Entry 7YWX (electron microscopy, 12.00 A resolution (very low resolution: no residue pairs are listed; an interface is given only as per-side residue counts)); this record covers chains J and D of the 27 polymer chains in the assembly.

[Chain J]
Molecule: 171-nt DNA strand
Sequence (171 nucleotides; numbered -97 to 73; the number before each row is that of its first residue; numbers below 1 keep their minus sign (DC-97 is residue -97)):
   -97 CCGCTTTGAG GCCTTCGTTG GAAACGGGAA TATGTTCACA TAAAAACTAG ACAGAAGCAT
   -37 TCTCAGAAAC TTCTATGTGA TGTTTGCATT CAACTCATAG AGTTGAACAT TCCTTTTCAT
    23 AGAGCAGTTT TGAAACACTC TTTTTGTAGT ATCTGGAATT GGACATTTGG A
Disordered / not traced: 65-73

[Chain D]
Molecule: Histone H2B type 1-C/E/F/G/I
From: Homo sapiens
UniProt: P62807 (H2B1C_HUMAN); residues 0-125 here correspond to UniProt positions 1-126 (UniProt number = residue number + 1)
Chain sequence (126 residues; numbered 0 to 125; the number before each row is that of its first residue; numbering starts at 0):
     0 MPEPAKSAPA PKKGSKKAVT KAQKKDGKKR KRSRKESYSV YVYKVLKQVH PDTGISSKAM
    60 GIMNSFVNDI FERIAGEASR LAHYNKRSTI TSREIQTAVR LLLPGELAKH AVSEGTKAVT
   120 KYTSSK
Disordered / not traced: 0-32, 125
Swiss-Prot annotation at these positions:
  - modified residue: Pro1 (N-acetylproline), Glu2 (ADP-ribosyl glutamic acid), Lys5 (N6-(2-hydroxyisobutyryl)lysine), Ser6 (ADP-ribosylserine), Lys11 (N6-(beta-hydroxybutyryl)lysine), Lys12 (N6-(2-hydroxyisobutyryl)lysine), Ser14 (Phosphoserine), Lys15 (N6-acetyllysine), Lys16 (N6-(beta-hydroxybutyryl)lysine), Lys20 (N6-(2-hydroxyisobutyryl)lysine), Lys23 (N6-(2-hydroxyisobutyryl)lysine), Lys24 (N6-(2-hydroxyisobutyryl)lysine), Lys34 (N6-(2-hydroxyisobutyryl)lysine), Glu35 (PolyADP-ribosyl glutamic acid), Ser36 (Phosphoserine), Lys43 (N6-(2-hydroxyisobutyryl)lysine), Lys46 (N6-(2-hydroxyisobutyryl)lysine), Lys57 (N6,N6-dimethyllysine), Arg79 (Dimethylated arginine), Lys85 (N6,N6,N6-trimethyllysine) and 6 more in UniProt
  - glycosylation: Ser112 (O-linked (GlcNAc) serine)
  - cross-link (Glycyl lysine isopeptide (Lys-Gly)): Lys5 (interchain with G-Cter in SUMO2), Lys20 (interchain with G-Cter in SUMO2), Lys34 (interchain with G-Cter in ubiquitin), Lys120 (interchain with G-Cter in ubiquitin)

[Chain J / chain D interface]
At this resolution (12 A) residue pairs are not listed: 4 residues of chain J and 8 of chain D lie at the interface.

[Summary]
4 residues of chain J and 8 residues of chain D are in contact.
Chain J is a 171-nt DNA strand and chain D is Histone H2B type 1-C/E/F/G/I (Homo sapiens); the structure,
Structure of the human CCAN CENP-A alpha-satellite complex, was determined by electron microscopy, deposited
together with 7PB4, 7PB8, 7PII, 7PKN, 7R5R, 7R5S, 7R5V and 7YYH.
